Entry 8UCU (electron microscopy, 2.85 A resolution); this record covers chains A and C of the 3 polymer chains in the assembly.

== Chain A ==
Protein: DNA polymerase alpha catalytic subunit
Source organism: Xenopus laevis
Notes: EC 2.7.7.7
UniProtKB: Q9DE46 (DPOLA_XENLA); residue numbers follow UniProt; this construct covers 335-1458
Amino-acid sequence (1127 residues; numbered 332 to 1458; the number before each row is that of its first residue):
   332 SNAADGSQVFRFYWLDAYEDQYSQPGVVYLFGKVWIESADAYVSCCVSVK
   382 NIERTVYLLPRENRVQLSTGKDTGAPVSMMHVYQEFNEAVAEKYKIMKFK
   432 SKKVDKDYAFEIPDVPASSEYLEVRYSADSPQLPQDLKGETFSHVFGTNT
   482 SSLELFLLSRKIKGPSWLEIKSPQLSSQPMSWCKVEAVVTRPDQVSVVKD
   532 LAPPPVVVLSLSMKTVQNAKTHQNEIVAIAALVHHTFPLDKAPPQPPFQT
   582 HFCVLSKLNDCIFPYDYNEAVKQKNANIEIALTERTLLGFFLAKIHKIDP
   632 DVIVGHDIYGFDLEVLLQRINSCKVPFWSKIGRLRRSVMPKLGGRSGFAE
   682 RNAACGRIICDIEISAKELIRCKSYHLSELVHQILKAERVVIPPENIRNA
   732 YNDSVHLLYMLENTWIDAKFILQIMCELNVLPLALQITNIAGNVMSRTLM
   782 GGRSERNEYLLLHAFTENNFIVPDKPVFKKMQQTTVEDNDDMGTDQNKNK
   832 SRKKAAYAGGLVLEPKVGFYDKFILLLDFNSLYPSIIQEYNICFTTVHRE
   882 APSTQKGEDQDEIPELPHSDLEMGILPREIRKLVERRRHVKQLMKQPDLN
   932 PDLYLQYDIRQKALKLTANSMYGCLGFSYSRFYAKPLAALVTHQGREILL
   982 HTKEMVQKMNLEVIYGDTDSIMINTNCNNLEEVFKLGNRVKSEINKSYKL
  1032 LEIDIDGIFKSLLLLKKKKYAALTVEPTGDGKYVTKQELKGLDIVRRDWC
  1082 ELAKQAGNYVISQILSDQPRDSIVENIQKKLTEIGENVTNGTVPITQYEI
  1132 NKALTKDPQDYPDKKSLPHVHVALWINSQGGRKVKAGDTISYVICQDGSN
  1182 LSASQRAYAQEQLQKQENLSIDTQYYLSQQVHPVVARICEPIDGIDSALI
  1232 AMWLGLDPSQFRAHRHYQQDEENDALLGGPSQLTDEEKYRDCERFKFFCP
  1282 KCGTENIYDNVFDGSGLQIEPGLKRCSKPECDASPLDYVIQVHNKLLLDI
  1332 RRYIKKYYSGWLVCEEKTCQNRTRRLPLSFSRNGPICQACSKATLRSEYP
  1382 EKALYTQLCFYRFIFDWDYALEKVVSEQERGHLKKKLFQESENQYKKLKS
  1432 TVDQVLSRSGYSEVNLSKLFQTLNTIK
Disordered / not traced: 332-338, 809-835, 883-891, 1243-1458
Construct notes: expression tag (332-334)
Bound ions: Mg2+: Asp859, Phe860, Asp1000 (together with 2'-deoxyguanosine-5'-triphosphate)
Ligand contacts: 2'-deoxyguanosine-5'-triphosphate (DGT): Asp859, Phe860, Asn861, Ser862, Leu863, Tyr864, Pro865, Arg918, Lys922, Lys946, Leu947, Asn950, Tyr953, Gly954, Asp1000
UniProt features mapped onto this chain:
  - zinc finger: Cys1280 to Pro1310 (CysA-type)
  - motif: Cys1345 to Cys1371 (CysB motif)
  - binding site (Zn(2+)): Cys1280, Cys1283, Cys1307, Cys1312, Cys1345, Cys1350, Cys1368, Cys1371

== Chain C ==
Molecule: DNA template
Sequence (59 nucleotides; numbered 1 to 59; the number before each row is that of its first residue):
     1 TGTATGTATGTATGTCGCTACAATCGCTAAGTTCACGCAGTATCCTGTAT
    51 GTATGTATG
Disordered / not traced: 1-12, 27-59

== How chain A and chain C interact ==
Pairs across the interface - 48 pairs, chain A then chain C:
  Tyr353(A) with DT13(C), phosphate contact
  Arg676(A) with DT13(C), base contact
  Phe679(A) with DT13(C), phosphate contact; DG14(C), phosphate contact
  Arg778(A) with DG14(C), salt bridge to the phosphate; DT15(C), salt bridge to the phosphate
  Gly782(A) with DT15(C), phosphate contact
  Gly783(A) with DT15(C), phosphate contact; DC16(C), phosphate contact
  Arg784(A) with DC16(C), hydrogen bond to the phosphate
  Ser785(A) with DT15(C), phosphate contact; DC16(C), hydrogen bond to the phosphate
  Glu786(A) with DT15(C), phosphate contact
  Ala836(A) with DC18(C), phosphate contact; DT19(C), phosphate contact
  Ala837(A) with DC18(C), hydrogen bond to the phosphate
  Tyr838(A) with DG17(C), sugar contact; DC18(C), sugar contact
  Ala839(A) with DC18(C), phosphate contact; DT19(C), phosphate contact
  Gly840(A) with DC18(C), hydrogen bond to the phosphate; DT19(C), hydrogen bond to the phosphate
  Gly841(A) with DT19(C), sugar contact
  Leu947(A) with DC16(C), base contact
  Asn950(A) with DC16(C), base contact
  Ser951(A) with DC16(C), base contact
  Gly954(A) with DC16(C), base contact; DG17(C), sugar contact
  Gly957(A) with DG17(C), sugar contact
  Phe958(A) with DT15(C), sugar contact; DC16(C), phosphate contact; DG17(C), phosphate contact
  Tyr960(A) with DT15(C), base contact
  Lys1047(A) with DC21(C), phosphate contact; DA22(C), salt bridge to the phosphate
  Lys1048(A) with DA20(C), salt bridge to the phosphate
  Lys1049(A) with DT19(C), base contact; DA20(C), sugar contact
  Lys1050(A) with DC21(C), phosphate contact; DA22(C), salt bridge to the phosphate
  Trp1080(A) with DA23(C), phosphate contact
  Lys1146(A) with DC25(C), phosphate contact; DG26(C), salt bridge to the phosphate
  Ser1183(A) with DC25(C), phosphate contact
  Ser1185(A) with DC25(C), hydrogen bond to the phosphate
  Gln1210(A) with DT24(C), phosphate contact
  Arg1218(A) with DA22(C), salt bridge to the phosphate; DA23(C), salt bridge to the phosphate
Also at the interface, not in a pair above, chain A (37 interface residues in all): Val843, Tyr953, Cys955, Arg1077, Pro1214

== Summary ==
Chain A and chain C form an interface of 37 and 14 residues respectively; the contacts include 6 hydrogen
bonds and 8 salt bridges. Polar pairs include Arg784(A)-DC16(C), Ser785(A)-DC16(C) and Ala837(A)-DC18(C).
Bound to chain A: 2'-deoxyguanosine-5'-triphosphate.
Chain A is DNA polymerase alpha catalytic subunit (Xenopus laevis) and chain C is DNA template; the structure,
Partial DNA termination subcomplex of Xenopus laevis DNA polymerase alpha-primase, was determined by electron
microscopy (same publication as 8G99, 8G9F, 8G9L, 8G9N, 8G9O, 8UCV and 8 further entries).
